7SB6 - chain A; structure by X-ray diffraction, 2.59 A resolution.

[Chain A]
Name: Cadherin 23
Source organism: synthetic construct
Amino-acid sequence (212 residues; numbered 0 to 211; the number before each row is that of its first residue; numbering starts at 0):
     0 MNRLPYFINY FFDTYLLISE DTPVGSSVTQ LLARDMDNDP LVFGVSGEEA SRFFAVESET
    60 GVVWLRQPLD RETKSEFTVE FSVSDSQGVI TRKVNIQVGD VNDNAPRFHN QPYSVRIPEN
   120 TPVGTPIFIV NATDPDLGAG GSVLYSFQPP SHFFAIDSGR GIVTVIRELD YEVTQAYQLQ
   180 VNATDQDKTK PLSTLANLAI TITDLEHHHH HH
Not modelled in the structure: 0, 204-211
Bound ions: Ca2+ site 1: Asn1, Arg2, Asp34, Asp36, Asp38, Asp84; Ca2+ site 2: Glu19, Glu71, Asp99, Val100, Asp102, Asp135; Ca2+ site 3: Glu19, Asp69, Glu71, Asp102; Ca2+ site 4: Asn101, Asn103, Asp133, Asp135, Gly139, Asp184; K+: Asp133, Gly140

[Overview]
Asn1, Arg2, Asp34, Asp36, Asp38 and Asp84 coordinate Ca2+ site 1. Glu19, Glu71, Asp99, Val100, Asp102 and
Asp135 form the Ca2+ site 2.
Chain A is Cadherin 23 (synthetic construct); the structure, Crystal Structure of Ancestral Mammalian
Cadherin-23 EC1-2, was determined by X-ray diffraction (same publication as 7SGX, 7SCM and 7N4P).
